Entry 6AP1 (electron microscopy, 3.20 A resolution); this record covers chains A and G of the 19 polymer chains in the assembly.

== Chain A ==
Name: Vacuolar protein sorting-associated protein 4, Protein hcp1
Organism: Saccharomyces cerevisiae (strain ATCC 204508 / S288c)
UniProt: chimeric construct of P52917, Q9I747: residues 101-437 from P52917 (VPS4_YEAST) positions 101-437 (same numbers); residues 456-617 from Q9I747 positions 1-162 (UniProt number = residue number - 455)
Sequence (519 residues; numbered 100 to 618; the number before each row is that of its first residue):
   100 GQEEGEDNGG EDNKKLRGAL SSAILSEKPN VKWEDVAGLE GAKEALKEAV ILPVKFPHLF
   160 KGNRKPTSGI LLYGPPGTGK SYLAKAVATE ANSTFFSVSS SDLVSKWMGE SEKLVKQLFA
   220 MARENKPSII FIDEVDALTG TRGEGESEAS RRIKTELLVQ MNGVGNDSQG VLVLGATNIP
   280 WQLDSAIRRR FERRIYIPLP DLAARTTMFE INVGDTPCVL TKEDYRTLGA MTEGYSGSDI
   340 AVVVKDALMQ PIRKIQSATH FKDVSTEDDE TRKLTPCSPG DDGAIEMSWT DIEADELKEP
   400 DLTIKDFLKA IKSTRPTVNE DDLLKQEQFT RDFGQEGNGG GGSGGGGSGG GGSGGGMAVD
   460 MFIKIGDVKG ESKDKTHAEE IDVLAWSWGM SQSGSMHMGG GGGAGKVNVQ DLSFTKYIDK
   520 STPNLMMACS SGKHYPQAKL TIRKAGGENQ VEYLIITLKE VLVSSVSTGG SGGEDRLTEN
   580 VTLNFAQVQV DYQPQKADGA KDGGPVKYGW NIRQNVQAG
Disordered / not traced: 100-115, 365-368, 434-618
Differences from the reference sequence: expression tag (100, 618); linker (438-455)
Metal / ion sites: Mg2+: S180 (together with ADP)
Residues lining bound ligands: ADP / beryllium trifluoride: D134, V135, A136, P174, P175, G176, T177, G178, K179, S180, Y181, N277, M307, G336, S337, A340
Swiss-Prot annotation at these positions:
  - binding site (ATP): G173 to S180
Reported in the primary citation:
  - binding site for beryllium trifluoride: R288, R289

== Chain G ==
Name: Ace-asp-glu-ile-val-asn-lys-val-leu-NH2
Sequence (10 residues; numbered 0 to 173; 164 numbers in that range are skipped by the numbering (no residue carries them; nothing is unmodelled there); the number before each row is that of its first residue; numbering starts at 0):
     0 X
   165 DEIVNKVLX
Covalent attachments: covalent link ACE_0-D165
Modified positions: ACE (acetyl group) at position 0; NH2 (amino group) at position 173

== Chain A / chain G interface ==
Contacting residue pairs (6; chain A residue first):
  K205(A) with D165(G), salt bridge; E166(G), hydrogen bond (backbone-backbone)
  W206(A) with ACE_0(G); D165(G), hydrogen bond
  E245(A) with V168(G)
  E247(A) with E166(G)

== Overview ==
The chain A/chain G interface involves 4 residues from each chain; the contacts include 2 hydrogen bonds and 1
salt bridge. Polar pairs include K205(A)-D165(G), W206(A)-D165(G) and K205(A)-E166(G). Chain A binds ADP /
beryllium trifluoride. From UniProt: 8 ATP-binding residues on chain A. From the paper: a binding site for
beryllium trifluoride at R288(A) and R289(A).
Here chain A is Vacuolar protein sorting-associated protein 4, Protein hcp1 (Saccharomyces cerevisiae (strain
ATCC 204508 / S288c)) and chain G is Ace-asp-glu-ile-val-asn-lys-val-leu-NH2. Entry 6AP1 (Vps4p-Vta1p complex
with peptide binding to the central pore of Vps4p) was determined by electron microscopy (same publication as
6BMF).
